4AOV - chain A; structure by X-ray diffraction, 1.93 A resolution.

[Chain A]
Name: Isocitrate dehydrogenase [NADP]
Source organism: Desulfotalea psychrophila
Notes: EC 1.1.1.42
UniProt: Q6AQ66 (Q6AQ66_DESPS); residues 1-402 here = UniProt positions 1-402
Sequence (402 residues; row label = number of the first residue in the row):
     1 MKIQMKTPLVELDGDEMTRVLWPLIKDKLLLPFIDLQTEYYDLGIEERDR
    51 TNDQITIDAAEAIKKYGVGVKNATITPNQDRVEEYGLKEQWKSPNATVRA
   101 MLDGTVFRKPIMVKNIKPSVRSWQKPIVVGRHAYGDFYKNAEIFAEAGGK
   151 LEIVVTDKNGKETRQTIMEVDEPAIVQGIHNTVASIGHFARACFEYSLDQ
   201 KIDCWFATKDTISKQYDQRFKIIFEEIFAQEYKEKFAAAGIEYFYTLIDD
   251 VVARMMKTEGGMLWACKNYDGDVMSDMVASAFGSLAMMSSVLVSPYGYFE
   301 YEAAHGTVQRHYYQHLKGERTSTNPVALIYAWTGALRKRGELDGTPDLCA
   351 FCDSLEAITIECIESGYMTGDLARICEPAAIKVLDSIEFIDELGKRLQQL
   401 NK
Ion coordination: Mg2+: Asp249, Asp272 (together with isocitric acid)
Ligand contacts:
  - isocitric acid (ICT): Thr76, Ser93, Asn95, Arg99, Arg108, Arg131, Tyr138, Lys209, Thr211, Ile212, Asp249, Asp272, Glu302, Ala304
  - NADP (NAP; NADP nicotinamide-adenine-dinucleotide phosphate): Lys71, Ala73, Thr74, Ile75, Thr76, Arg81, Asn95, Thr211, Thr246, Leu247, Asp249, Asp250, Arg254, Leu285, Ala286, Glu302, Ala303, Ala304, His305, Gly306, Thr307, Val308, Gln309, Arg310, His311, Thr323, Asn324, Asp371
Reported in the primary citation:
  - conformationally variable residues (helix shift, order/disorder transition): Val308 to Gly318
  - specificity-determining residues: Arg254 (proposed by the authors, not directly observed)
  - binding site for NADP: Arg254, Leu285, His305, Val308, His311, Asn324

[In short]
Ligands of chain A: NADP and isocitric acid. The Mg2+ site is built by Asp249 and Asp272. The paper reports a
binding site for NADP at Arg254, Leu285 and His305 among others; the specificity determinant Arg254.
Chain A is Isocitrate dehydrogenase [NADP] (Desulfotalea psychrophila); the structure, DpIDH-NADP. The complex
structures of Isocitrate dehydrogenase from Clostridium thermocellum and Desulfotalea psychrophila, support a
new ..., was determined by X-ray diffraction (same publication as 4AOU and 4AOY).
